Entry 2MW2 (solution NMR); this record covers chains A and B of the 3 polymer chains in the assembly.

Chain A:
Molecule: Hemolysin expression-modulating protein Hha
Organism: Escherichia coli K-12
Reference sequence: P0ACE3 (HHA_ECOLI); residue numbers follow UniProt; this construct covers 1-72
Amino-acid sequence (72 residues; each row starts with the number of its first residue):
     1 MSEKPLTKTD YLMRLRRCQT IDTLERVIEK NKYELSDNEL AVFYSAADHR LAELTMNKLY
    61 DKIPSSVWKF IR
Disordered / not traced: 1-5
Curated features (UniProtKB/Swiss-Prot):
  - site (Interacts with H-NS): Glu25, Asp48
  - mutagenesis: Asp10 (D10N: Does not affect H-NS binding ability), Arg16 (R16C: Derepression of the hly operon, impaired H-NS binding), Asp22 (D22N: Does not affect H-NS binding ability), Glu25 (E25Q: Affects H-NS binding ability. Decrease in the ability to repress the expression of the hly operon), Glu29 (E29Q: Does not affect H-NS binding ability), Glu34 (E34Q: Does not affect H-NS binding ability), Asp37 (D37N: Does not affect H-NS binding ability), Glu39 (E39Q: Does not affect H-NS binding ability), Tyr44 to Arg72 (Derepression of the hly operon, impaired H-NS binding), Asp48 (D48E/R: Abolishes the interaction with H-NS; D48N: Abolishes the interaction with H-NS. Loss of the ability to repress the expression of the hly operon), Arg50 (R50H: Derepression of the hly operon, impaired H-NS binding), Lys58 to Arg72 (Derepression of the hly operon, impaired H-NS binding), 3 further mutagenesis entries in UniProt
What the authors report for this chain:
  - mutagenesis - C18I: unchanged binding to DNA-binding protein H-NS (chain B) (citing earlier work)
  - conformationally variable residues: Tyr44, Trp68

Chain B:
Molecule: DNA-binding protein H-NS
Organism: Escherichia coli K-12
Reference sequence: P0ACF8 (HNS_ECOLI); residue numbers follow UniProt; this construct covers 1-47
Amino-acid sequence (47 residues; row label = number of the first residue in the row):
     1 MSEALKILNN IRTLRAQARE CTLETLEEML EKLEVVVNER REEESAA
Disordered / not traced: 1-2, 47
Curated features (UniProtKB/Swiss-Prot):
  - site: Arg12 (Interacts with Hha)
  - mutagenesis: Ser2 to Glu20 (No longer complements a deletion mutant, has dominant-negative effects on wild-type protein, oligomerizes), Lys6 (K6P: No effect on oligomerization of N-terminal fragment 1-89), Arg12 to Arg15 (Decreased DNA-binding, loss of preference for curved DNA), Arg12 (R12C: Derepression of proV and bgl expression, normal DNA-binding, normal oligomerization; R12H: Derepression of proV and bgl expression, normal DNA-binding, normal oligomerization ...), Arg15 (R15C: Derepression of proV and bgl expression; R15H: Derepression of proV and bgl expression. Fragments 1-46 and 1-64 fold incorrectly but still bind Hha), Gln17 (Q17P: Abolishes oligomerization of N-terminal fragment 1-89), Leu26 (L26P: Partial loss of repressor function), Leu30 (L30A/K: Wild-type function; L30D: Derepression of proV and partial derepression of bgl expression, does not dimerize, anomalous protein mobility on gels ...), Lys32 (K32Q: Loss of Hha binding by fragment 1-64, protein folding is unaffected)

Chain A / chain B interface:
Contacting residue pairs - 14 pairs, chain A then chain B:
  Glu25(A) with Arg12(B)
  Asp37(A) with Lys6(B)
  Ala41(A) with Lys6(B); Asn9(B)
  Tyr44(A) with Asn9(B); Asn10(B)
  Ser45(A) with Asn9(B)
  Asp48(A) with Asn9(B); Asn10(B)
  Trp68(A) with Ile11(B)
  Ile71(A) with Ile11(B); Arg15(B)
  Arg72(A) with Arg12(B); Arg15(B)
Also at the interface, not in a pair above, chain A (11 interface residues in all): Ile28, Asn38
Also at the interface, not in a pair above, chain B (7 interface residues in all): Thr13
The authors on this interface:
  - specific contacts: Glu25(A)-Arg12(B)

Summary:
11 residues of chain A face 7 of chain B across their interface. The authors report a contact between Glu25(A)
and Arg12(B). The paper reports that C18I of chain A leaves binding to DNA-binding protein H-NS (chain B)
unchanged; conformational variability at Tyr44(A) and Trp68(A).
Chain A is Hemolysin expression-modulating protein Hha and chain B is DNA-binding protein H-NS, both from
Escherichia coli K-12; the structure, Hha-H-NS46 charge zipper complex, was determined by solution NMR.
